7MCA - chains D and H of the 9 polymer chains in the assembly; structure by electron microscopy, 3.60 A resolution.

== Chain D ==
Protein: Origin recognition complex subunit 4
Organism: Saccharomyces cerevisiae
UniProtKB: P54791 (ORC4_YEAST); residues 1-529 here = UniProt positions 1-529
Chain sequence (529 residues; row label = number of the first residue in the row):
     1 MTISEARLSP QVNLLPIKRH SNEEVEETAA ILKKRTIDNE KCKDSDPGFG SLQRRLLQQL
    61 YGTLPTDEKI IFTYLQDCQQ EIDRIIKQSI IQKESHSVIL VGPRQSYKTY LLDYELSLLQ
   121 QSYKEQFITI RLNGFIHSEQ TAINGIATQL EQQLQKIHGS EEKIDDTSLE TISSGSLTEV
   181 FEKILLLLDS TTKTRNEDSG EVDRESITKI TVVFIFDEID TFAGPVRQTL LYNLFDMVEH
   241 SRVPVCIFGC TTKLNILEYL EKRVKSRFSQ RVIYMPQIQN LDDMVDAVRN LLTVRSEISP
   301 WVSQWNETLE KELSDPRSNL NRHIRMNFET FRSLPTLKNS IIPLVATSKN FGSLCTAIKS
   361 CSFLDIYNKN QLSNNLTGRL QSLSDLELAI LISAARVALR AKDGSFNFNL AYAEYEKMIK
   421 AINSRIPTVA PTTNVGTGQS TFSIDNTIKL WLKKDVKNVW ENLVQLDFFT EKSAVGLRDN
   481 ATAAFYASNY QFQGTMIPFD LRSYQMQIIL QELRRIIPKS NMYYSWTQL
Unresolved in the structure: 1-45, 159-170, 191-205, 427-445
Ligand contacts:
  - ATP-gamma-S (AGS; phosphothiophosphoric acid-adenylate ester), molecule 1: Tyr61, Gly62, Gly102, Pro103, Arg104, Gln105, Ser106, Tyr107, Lys108, Thr109, Tyr110, Asp113, Glu218, Pro335, Lys338
  - ATP-gamma-S (AGS), molecule 2: Tyr232, His240, Arg263, Arg267
Curated features (UniProtKB/Swiss-Prot):
  - modified residue: Ser9 (Phosphoserine)

== Chain H ==
Molecule: 85-nt DNA strand
Sequence (85 nucleotides; numbered 1 to 85; the number before each row is that of its first residue):
     1 TTATTTAAGT ATTGTTTGTG CACTTGCCTG CAGGCCTTTT GAAAAGCAAG CATAAAAGAT
    61 CTAAACATAA AATCTGTAAA ATAAC
Unresolved in the structure: 1-31, 82-85

== Chain D / chain H interface ==
Pairs across the interface (12; chain D residue first):
  Val475(D) - DA59(H)  phosphate contact
  Arg478(D) - DA59(H)  salt bridge to the phosphate
  Ala483(D) - DT60(H)  phosphate contact
  Tyr486(D) - DT60(H)  base contact
  Tyr486(D) - DC61(H)  base contact
  Tyr486(D) - DT62(H)  base contact
  Tyr490(D) - DA57(H)  sugar contact
  Tyr490(D) - DG58(H)  base contact
  Phe492(D) - DG58(H)  phosphate contact
  Phe492(D) - DA59(H)  phosphate contact
  Gln493(D) - DA57(H)  phosphate contact
  Gln493(D) - DG58(H)  hydrogen bond to the phosphate
Interface residues without a listed pair, chain D (9 interface residues in all): Ala487, Gly494

== In short ==
The interface between chain D and chain H involves 9 residues on one side and 6 on the other, with 1 hydrogen
bond and 1 salt bridge. Polar pairs include Gln493(D)-DG58(H) and Arg478(D)-DA59(H). Bound to chain D:
ATP-gamma-S.
Here chain D is Origin recognition complex subunit 4 (Saccharomyces cerevisiae) and chain H is an 85-nt DNA
strand. Entry 7MCA (Structure of the S. cerevisiae origin recognition complex bound to the replication
initiator Cdc6 and the ...) was determined by electron microscopy.
